Entry 8OZ3 (X-ray diffraction, 3.10 A resolution); this record covers chains A and B of the 3 polymer chains in the assembly.

== Chain A ==
Molecule: Single chain Fv
Organism: Homo sapiens
Chain sequence (230 residues; row label = number of the first residue in the row):
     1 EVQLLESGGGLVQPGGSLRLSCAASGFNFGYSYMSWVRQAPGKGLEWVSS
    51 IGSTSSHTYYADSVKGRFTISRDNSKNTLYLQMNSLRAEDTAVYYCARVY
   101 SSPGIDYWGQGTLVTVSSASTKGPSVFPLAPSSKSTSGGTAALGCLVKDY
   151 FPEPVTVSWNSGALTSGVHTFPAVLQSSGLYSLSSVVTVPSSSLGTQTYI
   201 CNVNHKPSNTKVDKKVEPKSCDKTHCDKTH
Disordered / not traced: 1, 119-230
Disulfide bonds: C22-C96

== Chain B ==
Molecule: Single chain Fv
Organism: Homo sapiens
Chain sequence (216 residues; numbered 2 to 217; the number before each row is that of its first residue):
     2 SDIQMTQSPSSLSASVGDRVTITCRASQSIGSTLNWYQQKPGKAPKLLIY
    52 GASSLQSGVPSRFSGSGSGTDFTLTISSLQPEDFATYYCQQYYTWVPFTF
   102 GQGTKLEIKRTVAAPSVFIFPPSDEQLKSGTASVVCLLNNFYPREAKVQW
   152 KVDNALQSGNSQESVTEQDSKDSTYSLSSTLTLSKADYEKHKVYACEVTH
   202 QGLSSPVTKSFNRGEC
Disordered / not traced: 111-217
Disulfide bonds: C25-C90

== How chain A and chain B interact ==
Contacting residue pairs - 28 pairs, chain A then chain B:
  Y33(A) - W96(B)  hydrophobic
  Q39(A) - Q40(B)  hydrogen bond
  Q39(A) - Y89(B)
  K43(A) - Y89(B)  hydrogen bond (backbone-side chain)
  G44(A) - Y89(B)
  L45(A) - Y89(B)  hydrophobic
  L45(A) - F101(B)
  W47(A) - P98(B)  hydrophobic
  W47(A) - F99(B)
  Y59(A) - V97(B)  hydrophobic
  Y95(A) - Q40(B)
  Y95(A) - A45(B)  hydrophobic
  S102(A) - Y51(B)
  P103(A) - N36(B)  hydrogen bond (backbone-side chain)
  P103(A) - Y51(B)
  P103(A) - Y93(B)  hydrophobic
  P103(A) - W96(B)
  G104(A) - N36(B)
  G104(A) - Y38(B)
  G104(A) - L48(B)
  I105(A) - Y38(B)  hydrogen bond (backbone-side chain)
  I105(A) - L48(B)
  I105(A) - F99(B)  hydrophobic
  D106(A) - L48(B)
  D106(A) - Q57(B)
  W108(A) - Y38(B)
  W108(A) - P46(B)
  G109(A) - A45(B)
Other interface residues (no listed pair), chain A (20 interface residues in all): S35, V37, S50, Y60, V99
Other interface residues (no listed pair), chain B (17 interface residues in all): K44, Q91

== Summary ==
20 residues of chain A face 17 of chain B across their interface; the contacts include 4 hydrogen bonds. Polar
contacts include Q39(A)-Q40(B), K43(A)-Y89(B) and P103(A)-N36(B).
Here chain A is Single chain Fv and chain B is Single chain Fv, both from Homo sapiens. Entry 8OZ3 (Crystal
structure of scFv ATOR 1017 bound to human 4-1BB) was determined by X-ray diffraction.
